6LQN - chain A; structure by X-ray diffraction, 1.60 A resolution.

# Chain A
Protein: Cytoplasmic envelopment protein 1
Organism: Human gammaherpesvirus 4
Reference sequence: K9US56 (K9US56_EBVG); numbering as in UniProt (aligned over 17-278)
Chain sequence (269 residues; numbered 10 to 278; the number before each row is that of its first residue):
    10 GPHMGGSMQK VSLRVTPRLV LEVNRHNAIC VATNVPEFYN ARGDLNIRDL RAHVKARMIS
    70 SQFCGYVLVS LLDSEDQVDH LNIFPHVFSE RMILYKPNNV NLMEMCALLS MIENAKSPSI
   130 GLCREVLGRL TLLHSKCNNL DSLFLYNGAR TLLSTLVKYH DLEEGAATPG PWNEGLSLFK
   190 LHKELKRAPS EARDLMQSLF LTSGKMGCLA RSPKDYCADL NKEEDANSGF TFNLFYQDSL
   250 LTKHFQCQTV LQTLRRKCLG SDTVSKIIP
Unresolved in the structure: 174-178, 278
Differences from the reference sequence: expression tag (10-16)
Modified residues: Mse-13 (selenomethionine); Mse-17, Mse-67, Mse-101, Mse-112, Mse-114, Mse-120, Mse-205, Mse-215 (selenomethionine; parent Met)
What the authors report for this chain:
  - contacts within the chain: Arg-27/Asp-85 (salt bridge), Arg-27/Glu-122 (salt bridge), Asp-85/His-253 (salt bridge), Leu-28/Glu-122 (backbone contact), Val-29/Glu-122 (backbone contact)

# Summary
From the paper: contacts within the chain involving Arg-27, Asp-85 and Glu-122 among others.
Chain A is Cytoplasmic envelopment protein 1 (Human gammaherpesvirus 4); the structure, EBV tegument protein
BBRF2, was determined by X-ray diffraction.
